PDB entry 1XQG | X-ray diffraction, 3.10 A resolution | chain A

== Chain A ==
Protein: Maspin
Source organism: Homo sapiens
UniProt: P36952 (MASP_HUMAN); numbering as in UniProt (aligned over 1-375)
Sequence (389 residues; each row starts with the number of its first residue; numbers below 1 keep their minus sign (His-13 is residue -13)):
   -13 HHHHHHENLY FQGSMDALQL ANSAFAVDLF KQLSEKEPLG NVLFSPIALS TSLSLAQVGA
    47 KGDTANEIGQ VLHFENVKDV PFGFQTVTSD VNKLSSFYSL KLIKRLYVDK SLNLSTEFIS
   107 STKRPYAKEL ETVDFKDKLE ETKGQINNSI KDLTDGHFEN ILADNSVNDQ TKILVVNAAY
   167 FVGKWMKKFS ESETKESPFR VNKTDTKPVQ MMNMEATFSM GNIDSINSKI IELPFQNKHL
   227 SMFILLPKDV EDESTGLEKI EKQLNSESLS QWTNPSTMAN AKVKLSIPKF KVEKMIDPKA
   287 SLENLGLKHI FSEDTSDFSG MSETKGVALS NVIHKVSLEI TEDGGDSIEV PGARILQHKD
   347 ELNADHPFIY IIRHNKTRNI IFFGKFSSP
Disordered / not traced: -13 to -3
Construct notes: cloning artifact (-13 to 0); engineered mutation Ser20 (Cys in P36952), Ala34 (Cys in P36952), Ser183 (Cys in P36952), Ser205 (Cys in P36952), Ser214 (Cys in P36952), Ser287 (Cys in P36952), Ser323 (Cys in P36952), Ser373 (Cys in P36952)
UniProt features mapped onto this chain:
  - site: Arg340, Ile341 (Reactive bond homolog)
  - glycosylation (N-linked (GlcNAc...) asparagine): Asn99, Asn133, Asn188, Asn361

== Overview ==
Chain A is Maspin (Homo sapiens); the structure, 3.10 A crystal structure of maspin, Space group P 4 21 2, was
determined by X-ray diffraction (same publication as 1XQJ).
